Entry 1BPY (X-ray diffraction, 2.20 A resolution); this record covers chains D and A of the 4 polymer chains in the assembly.

Chain D:
Molecule: 5-nt DNA strand
Sequence (5 nucleotides; numbered 1 to 5; the number before each row is that of its first residue):
     1 GTCGG
Metal / ion sites: Na+: DC3 (shared with Lys-60(A), Leu-62(A), Val-65(A) of chain A)

Chain A:
Name: Protein (DNA polymerase beta)
From: Homo sapiens
Notes: EC 2.7.7.7
UniProt: P06746 (DPOB_HUMAN); residues 2-335 here correspond to UniProt positions 1-334 (UniProt number = residue number - 1)
Sequence (335 residues; row label = number of the first residue in the row):
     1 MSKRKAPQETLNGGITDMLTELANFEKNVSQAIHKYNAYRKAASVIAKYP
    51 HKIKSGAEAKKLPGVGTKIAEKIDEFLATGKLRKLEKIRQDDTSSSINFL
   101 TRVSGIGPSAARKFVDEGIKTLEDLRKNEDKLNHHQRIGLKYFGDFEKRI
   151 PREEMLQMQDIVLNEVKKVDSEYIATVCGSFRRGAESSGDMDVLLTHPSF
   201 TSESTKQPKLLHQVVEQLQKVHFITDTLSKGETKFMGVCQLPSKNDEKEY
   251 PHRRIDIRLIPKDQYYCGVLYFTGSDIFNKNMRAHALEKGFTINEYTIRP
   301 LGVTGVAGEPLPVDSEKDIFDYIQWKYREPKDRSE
Not modelled in the structure: 1-9
Curated features (UniProtKB/Swiss-Prot):
  - binding site (K(+)): Lys-61
  - binding site (Na(+)): Lys-61
Metal / ion sites: Na+ site 1: Lys-60, Leu-62, Val-65 (shared with DC3(D) of chain D); Na+ site 2: Thr-101, Val-103, Ile-106 (shared with 1 residue of chain P); Mg2+ site 1: Asp-190, Asp-192 (together with 2',3'-dideoxycytidine 5'-triphosphate); Mg2+ site 2: Asp-190, Asp-192, Asp-256 (together with 2',3'-dideoxycytidine 5'-triphosphate)
Small-molecule neighbours: 2',3'-dideoxycytidine 5'-triphosphate (DCT): Gly-179, Ser-180, Arg-183, Ser-188, Gly-189, Asp-190, Asp-192, Tyr-271, Phe-272, Thr-273, Gly-274, Ser-275, Asp-276, Asn-279

Chain D / chain A interface:
Pairs across the interface (17):
  DG1(D) / His-34(A)  base contact
  DG1(D) / Lys-35(A)  salt bridge to the phosphate
  DG1(D) / Ala-38(A)  sugar contact
  DG1(D) / Tyr-39(A)  sugar contact
  DG1(D) / Lys-68(A)  salt bridge to the phosphate
  DG1(D) / Ile-69(A)  phosphate contact
  DT2(D) / Lys-41(A)  sugar contact
  DT2(D) / Gly-64(A)  hydrogen bond to the phosphate
  DT2(D) / Val-65(A)  phosphate contact
  DT2(D) / Gly-66(A)  hydrogen bond to the phosphate
  DT2(D) / Thr-67(A)  phosphate contact
  DT2(D) / Lys-68(A)  hydrogen bond to the phosphate
  DT2(D) / Ile-69(A)  hydrogen bond to the phosphate
  DC3(D) / Leu-62(A)  phosphate contact
  DC3(D) / Pro-63(A)  phosphate contact
  DC3(D) / Gly-64(A)  hydrogen bond to the phosphate
  DC3(D) / Val-65(A)  phosphate contact
Also at the interface, not in a pair above, chain D (4 interface residues in all): DG4
Also at the interface, not in a pair above, chain A (16 interface residues in all): Glu-26, Lys-72, Glu-288

In short:
4 residues of chain D face 16 of chain A across their interface, with 5 hydrogen bonds and 2 salt bridges.
Among the polar pairs are DT2(D)/Gly-64(A), DT2(D)/Gly-66(A) and DT2(D)/Lys-68(A). Bound to chain A:
2',3'-dideoxycytidine 5'-triphosphate.
Chain D is a 5-nt DNA strand and chain A is Protein (DNA polymerase beta) (Homo sapiens); the structure, Human
DNA polymerase beta complexed with gapped DNA and ddctp, was determined by X-ray diffraction (same publication
as 1BPX and 1BPZ).
